Entry 1ELU (X-ray diffraction, 1.55 A resolution); this record covers chains A and B.

Chain A (and B):
Protein: L-cysteine/L-cystine C-S lyase
Organism: Synechocystis sp
Notes: fragment: 11 residues of the wt-n-terminus replaced by octapeptide; chain B of this document is another copy of the same molecule, construct and numbering; everything in this record applies to it too
UniProt: Q9ZHG9 (Q9ZHG9_SYNY4); numbering as in UniProt (aligned over 12-393)
Sequence (390 residues; each row starts with the number of its first residue):
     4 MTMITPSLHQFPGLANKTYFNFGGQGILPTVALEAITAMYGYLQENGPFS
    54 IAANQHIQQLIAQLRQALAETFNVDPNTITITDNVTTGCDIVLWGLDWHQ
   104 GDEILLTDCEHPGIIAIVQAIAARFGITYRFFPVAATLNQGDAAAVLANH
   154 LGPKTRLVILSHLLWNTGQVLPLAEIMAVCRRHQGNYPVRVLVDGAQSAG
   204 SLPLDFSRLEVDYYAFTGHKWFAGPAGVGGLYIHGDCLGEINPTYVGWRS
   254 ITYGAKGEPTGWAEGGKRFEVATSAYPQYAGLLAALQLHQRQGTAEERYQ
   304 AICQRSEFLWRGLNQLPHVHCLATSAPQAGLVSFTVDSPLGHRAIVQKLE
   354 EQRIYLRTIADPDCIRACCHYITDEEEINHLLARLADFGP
Not modelled in the structure: 4-12
Sequence notes: engineered mutation M4, T5, M6, I7, T8, P9, S10, L11
Ion coordination: K+: L316, N317, L319, V322
Small-molecule neighbours:
  - S-mercaptocysteine (CSS): H114, P115, G116, W168, R360
  - pyridoxyl-alanine-5-phosphate (PDA; 2-[(3-hydroxy-2-methyl-5-phosphonooxymethyl-pyridin-4-ylmethyl)-amino]-propionic acid), molecule 1: G26, G27, N87, V88, T89, H114, S164, W168, D197, A199, Q200, T220, H222, K223, R360, R369
  - pyridoxyl-alanine-5-phosphate (PDA), molecule 2: F52, W251, A275, T276
What the authors report for this chain:
  - binding site for S-mercaptocysteine: H114, P115, W168, W251, Y256, R360
  - conformationally variable residues (side-chain flip): H114, P115, W168, R360
  - catalytic residues: G27, H114, Q200, K223, R360, R369 (proposed by the authors, not directly observed)
  - binding site for pyridoxyl-alanine-5-phosphate: R369 (proposed by the authors, not directly observed)

How chain A and chain B interact:
Pairs across the interface (130):
  P15(A) with Q47(B)
  G16(A) with Q47(B)
  K20(A) with Q47(B), hydrogen bond (side chain-backbone); E48(B); G50(B)
  Y22(A) with G50(B); P51(B); F52(B), hydrogen bond (side chain-backbone)
  N24(A) with F52(B), hydrogen bond (side chain-backbone)
  G27(A) with F52(B)
  Q28(A) with P51(B); F52(B)
  G29(A) with P51(B)
  L36(A) with Y43(B), hydrophobic
  I39(A) with Y43(B)
  Y43(A) with L36(B), hydrophobic; I39(B); Q281(B), hydrogen bond
  Q47(A) with P15(B); G16(B); K20(B), hydrogen bond (backbone-side chain)
  E48(A) with K20(B), hydrogen bond (backbone-side chain); R356(B), salt bridge
  N49(A) with Y358(B)
  G50(A) with K20(B); Y22(B); I30(B)
  P51(A) with Y22(B); Q28(B); G29(B); I30(B)
  F52(A) with Y22(B), hydrogen bond (backbone-side chain); N24(B), hydrogen bond (backbone-side chain); G27(B); Q28(B)
  S53(A) with E353(B); Y358(B)
  I54(A) with Q350(B); E353(B), hydrogen bond (backbone-side chain)
  A55(A) with E353(B), hydrogen bond (backbone-side chain)
  D86(A) with D86(B); T276(B)
  N87(A) with A275(B); T276(B), hydrogen bond (side chain-backbone)
  T89(A) with V249(B); G250(B); V274(B); A275(B)
  D93(A) with T247(B); Y248(B); V249(B), hydrogen bond (side chain-backbone); V274(B)
  I94(A) with Y248(B)
  W97(A) with R127(B), hydrogen bond (backbone-side chain); T247(B), hydrogen bond (side chain-backbone); Y248(B)
  P115(A) with I254(B); Y256(B), hydrophobic; G260(B); P262(B)
  G116(A) with G250(B); W251(B)
  A119(A) with V249(B); I254(B), hydrophobic
  I120(A) with V249(B)
  Q122(A) with P262(B)
  R127(A) with W97(B), hydrogen bond (side chain-backbone); N245(B), hydrogen bond (side chain-backbone); P246(B), hydrogen bond (side chain-backbone); T247(B), hydrogen bond
  H222(A) with T276(B), hydrogen bond
  A229(A) with T276(B); S277(B); A278(B)
  G230(A) with T276(B); S277(B); A278(B)
  N245(A) with R127(B)
  P246(A) with R127(B), hydrogen bond (backbone-side chain)
  T247(A) with D93(B); W97(B), hydrogen bond (backbone-side chain); R127(B), hydrogen bond; Y248(B)
  Y248(A) with D93(B); I94(B); W97(B); T247(B); Y248(B), hydrogen bond (side chain-backbone)
  V249(A) with T89(B); D93(B), hydrogen bond (backbone-side chain); A119(B); I120(B)
  G250(A) with T89(B); G116(B)
  W251(A) with H114(B); G116(B)
  I254(A) with A119(B), hydrophobic
  Y256(A) with P115(B), hydrophobic
  K259(A) with A363(B); D364(B)
  G260(A) with P115(B); A363(B)
  P262(A) with P115(B); Q122(B)
  V274(A) with T89(B); D93(B)
  A275(A) with N87(B); T89(B)
  T276(A) with D86(B); N87(B), hydrogen bond (backbone-side chain); H222(B), hydrogen bond; A229(B); G230(B)
  S277(A) with A229(B); G230(B)
  A278(A) with A229(B); G230(B); Q281(B)
  Q281(A) with Y43(B), hydrogen bond; Q281(B)
  Q350(A) with I54(B)
  E353(A) with S53(B); I54(B), hydrogen bond (side chain-backbone); A55(B), hydrogen bond (side chain-backbone)
  R356(A) with E48(B), salt bridge
  Y358(A) with N49(B); S53(B)
  R360(A) with F52(B)
  A363(A) with K259(B)
  D364(A) with K259(B), salt bridge
Also at the interface, not in a pair above, chain A (71 interface residues in all): I30, L31, L46, T90, G98, I118, A123, F128, P228, W265, Y279
Also at the interface, not in a pair above, chain B (69 interface residues in all): L31, T90, G98, I118, A123, P228, Y279, R360

Summary:
71 residues of chain A face 69 of chain B across their interface; the contacts include 29 hydrogen bonds and 3
salt bridges. Polar contacts include E48(A)-R356(B), D364(A)-K259(B) and K20(A)-Q47(B). From the paper:
catalytic residues G27(A), H114(A) and Q200(A) among others; a binding site for S-mercaptocysteine at H114(A),
P115(A) and W168(A) among others.
Both chains are L-cysteine/L-cystine C-S lyase (Synechocystis sp). Entry 1ELU (Complex between the cystine C-S
lyase C-des and its reaction product cysteine persulfide) was determined by X-ray diffraction, deposited
together with 1ELQ.
